Entry 8F7R (electron microscopy, 3.28 A resolution); this record covers chains A and E of the 9 polymer chains in the assembly.

# Chain A
Molecule: Guanine nucleotide-binding protein G(i) subunit alpha-1
Organism: Homo sapiens
UniProtKB: P63096 (GNAI1_HUMAN); residue numbers follow UniProt; this construct covers 1-354
Sequence (354 residues; numbered 1 to 354; the number before each row is that of its first residue):
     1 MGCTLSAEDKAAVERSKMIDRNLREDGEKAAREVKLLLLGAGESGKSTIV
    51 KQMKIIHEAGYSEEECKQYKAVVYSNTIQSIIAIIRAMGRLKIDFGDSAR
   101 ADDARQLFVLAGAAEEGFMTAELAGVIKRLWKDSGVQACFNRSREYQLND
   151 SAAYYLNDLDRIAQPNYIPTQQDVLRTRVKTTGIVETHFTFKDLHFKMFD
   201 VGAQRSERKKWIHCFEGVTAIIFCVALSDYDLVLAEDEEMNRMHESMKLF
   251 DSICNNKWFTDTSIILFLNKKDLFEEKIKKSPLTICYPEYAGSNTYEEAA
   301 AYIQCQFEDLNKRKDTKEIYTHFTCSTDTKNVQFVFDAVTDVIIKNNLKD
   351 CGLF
Not modelled in the structure: 1-4, 56-181
Construct notes: conflict Ala203 (Gly in P63096), Ser326 (Ala in P63096)
Swiss-Prot annotation at these positions:
  - region: Lys35 to Thr48 (G1 motif), Asp173 to Thr181 (G2 motif), Phe196 to Gly202, Gln204, Arg205 (G3 motif), Ile265 to Asp272 (G4 motif), Thr324, Cys325, Thr327 to Thr329 (G5 motif)
  - binding site (GTP): Glu43 to Thr48, Ser151, Leu175 to Thr181, Asp200 to Gly202, Gln204, Asn269 to Asp272
  - binding site (Mg(2+)): Ser47, Thr181
  - modified residue: Arg178 (ADP-ribosylarginine), Gln204 (Deamidated glutamine), Cys351 (ADP-ribosylcysteine)
  - lipidation: Gly2 (N-myristoyl glycine), Cys3 (S-palmitoyl cysteine)

# Chain E
Molecule: scFv16
Organism: synthetic construct
Notes: antibody fragment or engineered binder
Sequence (248 residues; each row starts with the number of its first residue):
     1 MVQLVESGGGLVQPGGSRKLSCSASGFAFSSFGMHWVRQAPEKGLEWVAY
    51 ISSGSGTIYYADTVKGRFTISRDDPKNTLFLQMTSLRSEDTAMYYCVRSI
   101 YYYGSSPFDFWGQGTTLTVSAGGGGSGGGGSGGGGSADIVMTQATSSVPV
   151 TPGESVSISCRSSKSLLHSNGNTYLYWFLQRPGQSPQLLIYRMSNLASGV
   201 PDRFSGSGSGTAFTLTISRLEAEDVGVYYCMQHLEYPLTFGAGTKLEL
Not modelled in the structure: 1, 122-137
Disulfides: Cys160-Cys230

# Chain A / chain E interface
Contacting residue pairs (22; chain A residue first):
  Leu5(A) with His168(E)
  Ser6(A) with His168(E); Tyr174(E), hydrogen bond
  Ala7(A) with His233(E); Leu234(E); Tyr236(E), hydrophobic
  Glu8(A) with Tyr101(E); Pro107(E); Tyr174(E); Tyr176(E), hydrogen bond; Arg192(E), salt bridge; His233(E), salt bridge
  Asp9(A) with Asn170(E), hydrogen bond; Tyr174(E)
  Ala11(A) with Tyr101(E), hydrophobic
  Ala12(A) with Tyr101(E)
  Glu14(A) with Ser52(E); Gly56(E)
  Arg15(A) with Ser31(E), hydrogen bond (side chain-backbone); Ile100(E); Tyr101(E)
  Met18(A) with Ser53(E)
Other interface residues (no listed pair), chain E (17 interface residues in all): Ser30, Tyr102

# Summary
10 residues of chain A and 17 residues of chain E are in contact; the contacts include 4 hydrogen bonds and 2
salt bridges. Polar contacts include Glu8(A)-Arg192(E), Glu8(A)-His233(E) and Ser6(A)-Tyr174(E). UniProt lists
22 GTP-binding residues and Mg2+-binding residues Ser47(A) and Thr181(A) on chain A.
Chain A is Guanine nucleotide-binding protein G(i) subunit alpha-1 (Homo sapiens) and chain E is scFv16
(synthetic construct); the structure, Gi bound mu-opioid receptor in complex with endomorphin, was determined
by electron microscopy together with 8F7Q, 8F7S, 8F7W and 8F7X from the same study.
